PDB entry 4KBC | X-ray diffraction, 1.98 A resolution | chain A

[Chain A]
Name: Casein kinase I isoform delta
From: Homo sapiens
Notes: EC 2.7.11.1, 2.7.11.26
UniProt: P48730 (KC1D_HUMAN); residue numbers follow UniProt; this construct covers 1-317
Chain sequence (317 residues; numbered 1 to 317; the number before each row is that of its first residue):
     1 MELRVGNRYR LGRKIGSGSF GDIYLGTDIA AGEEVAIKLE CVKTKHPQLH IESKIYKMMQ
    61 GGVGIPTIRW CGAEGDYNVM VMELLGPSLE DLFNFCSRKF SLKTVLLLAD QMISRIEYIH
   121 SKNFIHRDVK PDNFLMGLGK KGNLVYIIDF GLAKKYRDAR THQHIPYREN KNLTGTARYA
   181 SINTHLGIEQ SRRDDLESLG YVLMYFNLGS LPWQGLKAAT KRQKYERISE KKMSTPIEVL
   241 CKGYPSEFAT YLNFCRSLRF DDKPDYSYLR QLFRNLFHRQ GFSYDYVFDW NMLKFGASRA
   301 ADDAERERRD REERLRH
Disordered / not traced: 1, 18-21, 294-317
Residues lining bound ligands: 1QJ ({4-[3-(4-fluorophenyl)-1H-pyrazol-4-yl]pyridin-2-yl}methanol): I15, I23, A36, I37, K38, Y56, I68, M80, V81, M82, E83, L84, L85, G86, L135, I148, D149
Swiss-Prot annotation at these positions:
  - region: H317 (Autoinhibitory)
  - active site: D128 (Proton acceptor)
  - binding site (ATP): I15 to I23, K38
  - natural variant: T44 (T44A: In FASPS2), H46 (H46R: In FASPS2), S97 (S97C: In breast cancer samples)
  - mutagenesis: K38 (K38M: Impaired kinase activity and abnormal subcellular localization with exclusive accumulation to the nucleus), T176 (T176I: Impaired kinase activity and abnormal subcellular localization with exclusive accumulation to the nucleus)

[In short]
Chain A binds compound 1QJ. From UniProt: active-site residue D128, 10 ATP-binding residues and 2 mutagenesis
sites.
Chain A is Casein kinase I isoform delta (Homo sapiens); the structure, CK1d in complex with
{4-[3-(4-FLUOROPHENYL)-1H-PYRAZOL-4-YL]PYRIDIN-2-YL}METHANOL inhibitor, was determined by X-ray diffraction
together with 4KB8, 4KBA and 4KBK from the same study.
